PDB entry 6TBB | X-ray diffraction, 2.45 A resolution | chains A and C of the 4 polymer chains in the assembly

# Chain A (and C)
Protein: Enoyl-[acyl-carrier-protein] reductase [NADPH]
Source organism: Staphylococcus aureus
Notes: EC 1.3.1.39; chain C of this document is another copy of the same molecule, construct and numbering; everything in this record applies to it too
Reference sequence: A0A0J9X1X7 (A0A0J9X1X7_STAAU); residues 3-256 here correspond to UniProt positions 20-273 (UniProt number = residue number + 17)
Chain sequence (261 residues; each row starts with the number of its first residue; numbers below 1 keep their minus sign (Gly-4 is residue -4)):
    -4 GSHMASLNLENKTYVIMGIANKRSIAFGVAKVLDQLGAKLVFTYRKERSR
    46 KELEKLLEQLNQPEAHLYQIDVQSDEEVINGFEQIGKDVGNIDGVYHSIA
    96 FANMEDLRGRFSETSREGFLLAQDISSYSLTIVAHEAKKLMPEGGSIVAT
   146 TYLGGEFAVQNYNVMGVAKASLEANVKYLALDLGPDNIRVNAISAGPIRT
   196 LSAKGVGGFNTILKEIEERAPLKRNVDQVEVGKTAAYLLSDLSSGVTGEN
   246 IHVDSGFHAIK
Unresolved in the structure: -4 to -3
Differences from the reference sequence: expression tag (-4 to 2)
Ligand contacts:
  - Kalimantacin (KAL): Arg40, Ala95, Phe96, Ala97, Asn98, Met99, Leu102, Tyr147, Val154, Gln155, Asn156, Tyr157, Met160, Lys164, Pro192, Leu196, Ser197, Ala198, Val201, Gly202, Phe204, Ile207
  - NADPH (NDP; NADPH dihydro-nicotinamide-adenine-dinucleotide phosphate): Gly13, Ile14, Ala15, Ser19, Ile20, Tyr39, Arg40, Lys41, Ser44, Ile65, Asp66, Val67, Gln68, Ser93, Ile94, Ala95, Phe96, Ile120, Thr145, Thr146, Tyr147, Tyr157, Lys164, Ala190, Gly191, Pro192, Ile193, Thr195, Leu196, Ser197, Ala198, Phe204
What the authors report for this chain:
  - binding site for Kalimantacin: Ala95, Phe96, Ala97, Met99, Leu102, Tyr147, Gln155, Asn156, Tyr157, Met160, Pro192, Leu196, Ser197, Ala198, Val201, Phe204, Ile207
  - conformationally variable residues (loop rearrangement): Gly191 to Gly203
  - mutagenesis - M99T/Y147C, Y147C: abolished catalytic activity
  - mutagenesis - M99T, M99T/Y147C, Y147C: increased growth in response to kalimantacin
  - mutagenesis - M99T, Y147C: decreased binding to Kalimantacin (from molecular simulation)
  - mutagenesis - M99T, M99T/Y147C, Y147C: increased growth in response to Kalimantacin

# Chain A / chain C interface
Residue-residue contacts (25):
  Leu148(A) - Lys256(C)
  Phe152(A) - Phe152(C)  hydrophobic
  Phe152(A) - His253(C)
  Phe152(A) - Ala254(C)
  Phe152(A) - Ile255(C)
  Phe152(A) - Lys256(C)
  Ala153(A) - Ala254(C)  hydrogen bond (backbone-backbone)
  Ala153(A) - Ile255(C)
  Ala153(A) - Lys256(C)  hydrogen bond (backbone-backbone)
  Val154(A) - Lys256(C)
  Arg214(A) - Arg214(C)
  Phe252(A) - Lys256(C)  hydrogen bond (backbone-side chain)
  His253(A) - Phe152(C)
  Ala254(A) - Phe152(C)
  Ala254(A) - Ala153(C)  hydrogen bond (backbone-backbone)
  Ile255(A) - Phe152(C)
  Ile255(A) - Ala153(C)
  Ile255(A) - Lys256(C)  hydrogen bond (backbone-side chain)
  Lys256(A) - Leu148(C)
  Lys256(A) - Phe152(C)
  Lys256(A) - Ala153(C)  hydrogen bond (backbone-backbone)
  Lys256(A) - Val154(C)
  Lys256(A) - Phe252(C)  hydrogen bond (side chain-backbone)
  Lys256(A) - Ile255(C)  hydrogen bond (side chain-backbone)
  Lys256(A) - Lys256(C)
Interface residues without a listed pair, chain A (12 interface residues in all): Gln155, Glu210
Interface residues without a listed pair, chain C (12 interface residues in all): Glu210, Lys218

# Overview
The chain A/chain C interface involves 12 residues from each chain, with 8 hydrogen bonds. Polar contacts
include Phe252(A)-Lys256(C), Ile255(A)-Lys256(C) and Ala153(A)-Ala254(C). Bound to chain A: NADPH and
Kalimantacin. The paper reports a binding site for Kalimantacin at Ala95(A), Phe96(A) and Ala97(A) among
others; M99T, M99T/Y147C and Y147C of chain A increase growth in response to kalimantacin.
Both chains are Enoyl-[acyl-carrier-protein] reductase [NADPH] (Staphylococcus aureus). Entry 6TBB (Crystal
structure of S. aureus FabI in complex with NADPH and kalimantacin A (batumin)) was determined by X-ray
diffraction, deposited together with 6TBC.
